Entry 3DKY (X-ray diffraction, 3.60 A resolution); this record covers chains E and F of the 6 polymer chains in the assembly.

[Chain E (and F)]
Protein: Replication protein repB
Source organism: Streptococcus agalactiae
Notes: chain F of this document is another copy of the same molecule, construct and numbering; everything in this record applies to it too
UniProt: P13921 (REPB_STRAG); residue numbers follow UniProt; this construct covers 1-210
Sequence (210 residues; each row starts with the number of its first residue):
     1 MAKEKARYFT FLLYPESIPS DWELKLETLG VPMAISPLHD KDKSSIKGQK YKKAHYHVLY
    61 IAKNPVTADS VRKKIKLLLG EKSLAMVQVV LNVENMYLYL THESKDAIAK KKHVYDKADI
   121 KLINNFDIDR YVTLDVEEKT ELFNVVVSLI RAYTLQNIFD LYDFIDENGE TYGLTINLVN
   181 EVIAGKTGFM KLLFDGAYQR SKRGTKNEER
Not modelled in the structure: 1-6, 43-54, 81-86, 205-210 (chain F: 1-3, 43-53, 205-210)
What the authors report for this chain:
  - conformationally variable residues (order/disorder transition): Glu81 to Met86
  - mutagenesis - R72A, K76A: decreased binding to bind locus
  - mutagenesis - R72A/K73A/K74A/K76A: unchanged catalytic activity

[How chain E and chain F interact]
Contacting residue pairs (55):
  Arg7(E) - Asp135(F)
  Arg7(E) - Val136(F)
  Arg7(E) - Glu137(F)  salt bridge
  Tyr8(E) - Glu137(F)
  Glu27(E) - Lys105(F)
  Thr28(E) - Asn92(F)  hydrogen bond (backbone-side chain)
  Leu29(E) - Asn92(F)
  Gly30(E) - Asn92(F)
  Pro32(E) - Asp135(F)
  Lys63(E) - Thr133(F)
  Lys63(E) - Asp135(F)
  Lys73(E) - Glu4(F)
  Lys74(E) - Leu91(F)
  Leu77(E) - Glu4(F)
  Leu77(E) - Leu91(F)
  Leu78(E) - Leu91(F)  hydrophobic
  Arg130(E) - Asp135(F)  salt bridge
  Arg130(E) - Glu137(F)
  Arg130(E) - Glu138(F)
  Arg130(E) - Glu141(F)  salt bridge
  Tyr131(E) - Glu137(F)
  Gln156(E) - Gln199(F)
  Asn157(E) - Gly196(F)
  Asn157(E) - Gln199(F)  hydrogen bond
  Ile158(E) - Phe189(F)  hydrophobic
  Ile158(E) - Leu192(F)
  Ile158(E) - Leu193(F)  hydrophobic
  Phe159(E) - Ile150(F)
  Phe159(E) - Arg151(F)
  Phe159(E) - Leu193(F)
  Phe159(E) - Gly196(F)
  Phe159(E) - Ala197(F)  hydrophobic
  Phe159(E) - Arg200(F)
  Asp160(E) - Arg200(F)  salt bridge
  Tyr162(E) - Val147(F)
  Tyr162(E) - Arg151(F)
  Tyr162(E) - Phe189(F)
  Tyr162(E) - Leu193(F)  hydrophobic
  Asp163(E) - Arg151(F)  salt bridge
  Asp163(E) - Arg200(F)  salt bridge
  Asp166(E) - Arg151(F)  salt bridge
  Ile176(E) - Arg151(F)
  Asn177(E) - Asn144(F)
  Asn180(E) - Asn144(F)
  Asn180(E) - Val147(F)
  Asn180(E) - Phe189(F)
  Ile183(E) - Phe189(F)  hydrophobic
  Gly185(E) - Lys186(F)
  Thr187(E) - Lys186(F)
  Thr187(E) - Gly188(F)
  Thr187(E) - Phe189(F)
  Thr187(E) - Leu192(F)
  Met190(E) - Leu192(F)  hydrophobic
  Lys191(E) - Asp195(F)  salt bridge
  Phe194(E) - Leu192(F)  hydrophobic
Also at the interface, not in a pair above, chain E (35 interface residues in all): Ile61, Asn125, Ala184, Tyr198
Also at the interface, not in a pair above, chain F (30 interface residues in all): Val89, Asn95, Tyr131, Leu134, Thr154, Arg203

[Overview]
35 residues of chain E and 30 residues of chain F are in contact, with 2 hydrogen bonds and 8 salt bridges.
Polar contacts include Arg7(E)-Glu137(F), Arg130(E)-Asp135(F) and Arg130(E)-Glu141(F). The paper reports that
R72A and K76A of chain E reduce binding to bind locus; conformational variability at Glu81(E).
Both chains are Replication protein repB (Streptococcus agalactiae). Entry 3DKY (Crystal Structure of the
replication initiator protein encoded on plasmid pMV158 (RepB), tetragonal form, to 3.6 ...) was determined by
X-ray diffraction together with 3DKX from the same study.
